PDB entry 9K29 | electron microscopy, 3.00 A resolution | chains B and H of the 10 polymer chains in the assembly

# Chain B
Protein: Flagellar biosynthetic protein FliP
Organism: Salmonella enterica subsp. enterica serovar Typhimurium str. LT2
UniProtKB: P54700 (FLIP_SALTY); residue numbers follow UniProt; this construct covers 1-245
Amino-acid sequence (245 residues; each row starts with the number of its first residue):
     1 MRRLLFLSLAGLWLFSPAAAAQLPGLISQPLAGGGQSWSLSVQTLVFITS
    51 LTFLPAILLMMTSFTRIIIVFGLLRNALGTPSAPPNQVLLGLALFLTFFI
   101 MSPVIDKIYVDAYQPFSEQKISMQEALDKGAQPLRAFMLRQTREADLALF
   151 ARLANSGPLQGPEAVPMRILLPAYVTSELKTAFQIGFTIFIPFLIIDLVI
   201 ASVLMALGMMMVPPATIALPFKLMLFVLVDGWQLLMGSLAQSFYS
Disordered / not traced: 1-21
From the paper describing this entry:
  - mutagenesis - W38A, W38G, L92A: unchanged expression
  - mutagenesis - T62A/S63A, L92A: decreased growth
  - mutagenesis - T62G/S63G, G91A/L92A: unchanged growth
  - mutagenesis - M61G/T62G/S63G/F64G, M61G/T62S/S63G/F64S: decreased expression
  - mutagenesis - P30L/L92A, L45Q/L92A, L90A/L92A, L90A/G91A/L92A, L92A/R168C: increased growth
  - conformationally variable residues (order/disorder transition): Q22 to V42

# Chain H
Protein: Flagellar biosynthetic protein FliQ
Organism: Salmonella enterica subsp. enterica serovar Typhimurium str. LT2
UniProtKB: P0A1L5 (FLIQ_SALTY); numbering as in UniProt (aligned over 1-89)
Amino-acid sequence (89 residues; each row starts with the number of its first residue):
     1 MTPESVMMMGTEAMKVALALAAPLLLVALITGLIISILQAATQINEMTLS
    51 FIPKIVAVFIAIIVAGPWMLNLLLDYVRTLFSNLPYIIG

# Interface between chain B and chain H
Pairs across the interface - 43 pairs, chain B then chain H:
  R143(B) - I88(H)  hydrogen bond (side chain-backbone)
  T181(B) - I88(H)
  Q184(B) - M1(H)  hydrogen bond
  Q184(B) - I88(H)
  I185(B) - L84(H)  hydrophobic
  I185(B) - I88(H)  hydrophobic
  F187(B) - M1(H)  hydrophobic
  T188(B) - L80(H)
  T188(B) - L84(H)
  T188(B) - I87(H)
  I191(B) - M9(H)  hydrophobic
  I191(B) - A13(H)  hydrophobic
  I191(B) - Y76(H)
  P192(B) - V77(H)  hydrophobic
  P192(B) - L80(H)
  I195(B) - A13(H)
  I195(B) - A17(H)  hydrophobic
  I195(B) - L20(H)  hydrophobic
  I195(B) - Y76(H)  hydrophobic
  V199(B) - A17(H)
  S202(B) - L25(H)
  V203(B) - L24(H)  hydrophobic
  V203(B) - L25(H)  hydrophobic
  A206(B) - L25(H)  hydrophobic
  A206(B) - K54(H)  hydrogen bond (backbone-side chain)
  L207(B) - F51(H)
  L207(B) - K54(H)
  L207(B) - I55(H)  hydrophobic
  L207(B) - V58(H)  hydrophobic
  M209(B) - F51(H)  hydrophobic
  L225(B) - L73(H)  hydrophobic
  L225(B) - V77(H)  hydrophobic
  L228(B) - L70(H)  hydrophobic
  L228(B) - L74(H)  hydrophobic
  L228(B) - R78(H)  hydrogen bond (backbone-side chain)
  V229(B) - L74(H)
  V229(B) - V77(H)  hydrophobic
  V229(B) - R78(H)
  L234(B) - F81(H)  hydrophobic
  S238(B) - F81(H)  hydrogen bond (side chain-backbone)
  S238(B) - L84(H)
  S238(B) - P85(H)
  S242(B) - I88(H)
Also at the interface, not in a pair above, chain B (26 interface residues in all): I196, F226, G231, L235, Q241
Also at the interface, not in a pair above, chain H (26 interface residues in all): V16, A21, A28

# In short
The chain B/chain H interface involves 26 residues from each chain; the contacts include 5 hydrogen bonds.
Polar pairs include R143(B)-I88(H), Q184(B)-M1(H) and A206(B)-K54(H). The paper reports that P30L/L92A,
L45Q/L92A and L90A/L92A of chain B, among others, increase growth; conformational variability at Q22(B); 13
substitutions were tested in all.
Chain B is Flagellar biosynthetic protein FliP and chain H is Flagellar biosynthetic protein FliQ, both from
Salmonella enterica subsp. enterica serovar Typhimurium str. LT2; the structure, Structure of the Salmonella
flagellar FliPQR complex reconstituted in the peptidisc, was determined by electron microscopy.
